8YP6 - chains a and l of the 20 polymer chains in the assembly; structure by electron microscopy, 4.70 A resolution (low resolution: residue-level contacts below are approximate; hydrogen-bond / salt-bridge calls are withheld).

# Chain a
Molecule: 16S rRNA
Organism: Mycolicibacterium smegmatis MC2 155
Sequence (1510 nucleotides; numbered 9 to 1518; the number before each row is that of its first residue):
     9 UGGAGAGUUU GAUCCUGGCU CAGGACGAAC GCUGGCGGCG UGCUUAACAC AUGCAAGUCG
    69 AACGGAAAGG CCCUUUCGGG GGUACUCGAG UGGCGAACGG GUGAGUAACA CGUGGGUGAU
   129 CUGCCCUGCA CUUUGGGAUA AGCCUGGGAA ACUGGGUCUA AUACCGAAUA CACCCUGCUG
   189 GUCGCAUGGC CUGGUAGGGG AAAGCUUUUG CGGUGUGGGA UGGGCCCGCG GCCUAUCAGC
   249 UUGUUGGUGG GGUGAUGGCC UACCAAGGCG ACGACGGGUA GCCGGCCUGA GAGGGUGACC
   309 GGCCACACUG GGACUGAGAU ACGGCCCAGA CUCCUACGGG AGGCAGCAGU GGGGAAUAUU
   369 GCACAAUGGG CGCAAGCCUG AUGCAGCGAC GCCGCGUGAG GGAUGACGGC CUUCGGGUUG
   429 UAAACCUCUU UCAGCACAGA CGAAGCGCAA GUGACGGUAU GUGCAGAAGA AGGACCGGCC
   489 AACUACGUGC CAGCAGCCGC GGUAAUACGU AGGGUCCGAG CGUUGUCCGG AAUUACUGGG
   549 CGUAAAGAGC UCGUAGGUGG UUUGUCGCGU UGUUCGUGAA AACUCACAGC UUAACUGUGG
   609 GCGUGCGGGC GAUACGGGCA GACUAGAGUA CUGCAGGGGA GACUGGAAUU CCUGGUGUAG
   669 CGGUGGAAUG CGCAGAUAUC AGGAGGAACA CCGGUGGCGA AGGCGGGUCU CUGGGCAGUA
   729 ACUGACGCUG AGGAGCGAAA GCGUGGGGAG CGAACAGGAU UAGAUACCCU GGUAGUCCAC
   789 GCCGUAAACG GUGGGUACUA GGUGUGGGUU UCCUUCCUUG GGAUCCGUGC CGUAGCUAAC
   849 GCAUUAAGUA CCCCGCCUGG GGAGUACGGC CGCAAGGCUA AAACUCAAAG GAAUUGACGG
   909 GGGCCCGCAC AAGCGGCGGA GCAUGUGGAU UAAUUCGAUG CAACGCGAAG AACCUUACCU
   969 GGGUUUGACA UGCACAGGAC GCCGGCAGAG AUGUCGGUUC CCUUGUGGCC UGUGUGCAGG
  1029 UGGUGCAUGG CUGUCGUCAG CUCGUGUCGU GAGAUGUUGG GUUAAGUCCC GCAACGAGCG
  1089 CAACCCUUGU CUCAUGUUGC CAGCACGUUA UGGUGGGGAC UCGUGAGAGA CUGCCGGGGU
  1149 CAACUCGGAG GAAGGUGGGG AUGACGUCAA GUCAUCAUGC CCCUUAUGUC CAGGGCUUCA
  1209 CACAUGCUAC AAUGGCCGGU ACAAAGGGCU GCGAUGCCGU GAGGUGGAGC GAAUCCUUUC
  1269 AAAGCCGGUC UCAGUUCGGA UCGGGGUCUG CAACUCGACC CCGUGAAGUC GGAGUCGCUA
  1329 GUAAUCGCAG AUCAGCAACG CUGCGGUGAA UACGUUCCCG GGCCUUGUAC ACACCGCCCG
  1389 UCACGUCAUG AAAGUCGGUA ACACCCGAAG CCGGUGGCCU AACCCUUGUG GAGGGAGCCG
  1449 UCGAAGGUGG GAUCGGCGAU UGGGACGAAG UCGUAACAAG GUAGCCGUAC CGGAAGGUGC
  1509 GGCUGGAUCA
Disordered / not traced: 823-826

# Chain l
Name: Small ribosomal subunit protein uS12
Organism: Mycolicibacterium smegmatis MC2 155
UniProt: A0QS96 (RS12_MYCS2); residue numbers follow UniProt; this construct covers 2-123
Sequence (122 residues; row label = number of the first residue in the row):
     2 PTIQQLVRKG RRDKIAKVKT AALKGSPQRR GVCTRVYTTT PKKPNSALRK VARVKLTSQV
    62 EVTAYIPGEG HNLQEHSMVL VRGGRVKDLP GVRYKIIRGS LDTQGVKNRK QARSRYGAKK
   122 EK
UniProt features mapped onto this chain:
  - modified residue: Asp-89 (3-methylthioaspartic acid)

# Interface between chain a and chain l
Residue-residue contacts (116; chain a residue first):
  G26(a) with Lys-15(l)
  C27(a) with Lys-18(l)
  U28(a) with Lys-20(l)
  A36(a) with Pro-28(l)
  A37(a) with Gln-29(l)
  C38(a) with Gln-29(l); Ile-98(l)
  G39(a) with Ile-98(l); Arg-99(l); Gly-100(l); Ser-101(l); Ser-115(l)
  C40(a) with Gly-100(l); Arg-114(l); Lys-120(l); Lys-121(l)
  U41(a) with Arg-114(l); Lys-120(l); Lys-121(l)
  U242(a) with Arg-13(l)
  G362(a) with Lys-25(l); Arg-30(l); Arg-31(l); Thr-58(l)
  A363(a) with Lys-25(l); Ser-27(l); Pro-28(l); Gln-29(l); Arg-30(l); Arg-31(l); Thr-58(l)
  A364(a) with Lys-25(l)
  G480(a) with Lys-121(l)
  G481(a) with Arg-114(l); Ser-115(l); Lys-121(l)
  A482(a) with Ala-113(l); Arg-114(l); Ser-115(l); Arg-116(l)
  C483(a) with Gln-112(l); Ala-113(l); Arg-116(l)
  C498(a) with Pro-45(l); Ser-47(l)
  C499(a) with Ser-47(l); Ala-48(l); Leu-49(l)
  A500(a) with Ala-48(l); Leu-49(l); Lys-51(l); Glu-70(l)
  G501(a) with Asn-46(l); Arg-50(l); Lys-51(l); Gly-69(l); Glu-70(l)
  C502(a) with Asn-46(l); Arg-50(l); Tyr-66(l); Gly-69(l); Tyr-117(l)
  A503(a) with Val-87(l); Asp-89(l); Arg-116(l); Tyr-117(l)
  C505(a) with Arg-86(l); Lys-88(l)
  G507(a) with Lys-43(l); Asn-46(l)
  C508(a) with Asn-46(l)
  G509(a) with Pro-45(l); Asn-46(l); Ser-47(l)
  G517(a) with Glu-70(l); Arg-110(l); Gln-112(l)
  U518(a) with Asn-109(l); Arg-110(l); Lys-111(l); Gln-112(l)
  A519(a) with Lys-111(l)
  U531(a) with Arg-83(l)
  U532(a) with Pro-28(l); Arg-83(l); Gly-84(l)
  G533(a) with Thr-21(l); Gly-26(l); Ser-27(l); Pro-28(l); Gly-84(l)
  U534(a) with Thr-21(l)
  U541(a) with Lys-15(l)
  U542(a) with Arg-12(l); Arg-13(l); Asp-14(l); Lys-15(l)
  A543(a) with Arg-12(l)
  C544(a) with Arg-12(l)
  G547(a) with Arg-12(l)
  G564(a) with Gln-5(l)
  G565(a) with Gln-5(l)
  A739(a) with Arg-9(l)
  C861(a) with Gln-5(l)
  C862(a) with Thr-3(l); Gln-5(l); Gln-6(l); Arg-9(l)
  G863(a) with Gln-6(l); Arg-9(l)
  U866(a) with Lys-15(l)
  G867(a) with Lys-15(l); Lys-18(l)
  A890(a) with Ile-16(l)
  U893(a) with Arg-94(l)
  A895(a) with Lys-88(l)
Other interface residues (no listed pair), chain a (53 interface residues in all): G504, C516, G548
Other interface residues (no listed pair), chain l (60 interface residues in all): Pro-2, Leu-7, Pro-68, Leu-81, Gly-85, Gly-118, Ala-119

# In short
53 residues of chain a face 60 of chain l across their interface.
Here chain a is 16S rRNA and chain l is Small ribosomal subunit protein uS12, both from Mycolicibacterium
smegmatis MC2 155. Entry 8YP6 (Cryo-EM map of 30S ribosomal subunit in complex with MetAP1c of Mycobacterium
smegmatis) was determined by electron microscopy.
